2E75 - chains C and D of the 8 polymer chains in the assembly; structure by X-ray diffraction, 3.55 A resolution.

Chain C:
Name: Apocytochrome f
Organism: Mastigocladus laminosus
UniProt: P83793 (CYF_MASLA); residues 1-289 here = UniProt positions 1-289
Sequence (289 residues; each row starts with the number of its first residue):
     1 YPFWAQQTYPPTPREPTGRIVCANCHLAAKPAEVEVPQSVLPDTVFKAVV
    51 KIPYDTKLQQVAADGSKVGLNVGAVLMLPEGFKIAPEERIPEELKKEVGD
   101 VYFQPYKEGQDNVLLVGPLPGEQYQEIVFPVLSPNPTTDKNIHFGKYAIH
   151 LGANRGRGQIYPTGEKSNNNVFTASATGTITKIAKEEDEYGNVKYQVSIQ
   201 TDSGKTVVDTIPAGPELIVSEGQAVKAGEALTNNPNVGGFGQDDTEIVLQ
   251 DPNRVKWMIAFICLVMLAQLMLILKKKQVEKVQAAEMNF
Unresolved in the structure: 289
Bound ions: heme Fe: Tyr1, His26; Cd2+ site 1: His143 (shared with 1 residue of chain A); Cd2+ site 2: Lys146 (shared with 1 residue of chain B; 1 residue of chain G)
Residues lining bound ligands: heme (HEM): Tyr1, Pro2, Trp4, Ala5, Thr8, Tyr9, Cys22, Cys25, His26, Gln60, Leu70, Asn71, Val72, Gly73, Ala74, Val75, Pro118, Asn154, Gly156, Arg157, Gly158, Gln159, Ile160, Tyr161, Pro162

Chain D:
Name: Cytochrome b6-f complex iron-sulfur subunit
Organism: Mastigocladus laminosus
Notes: EC 1.10.99.1
UniProt: P83794 (UCRI_MASLA); residue numbers follow UniProt; this construct covers 1-179
Sequence (179 residues; each row starts with the number of its first residue):
     1 MAQFTESMDVPDMGRRQFMNLLAFGTVTGVALGALYPLVKYFIPPSGGAV
    51 GGGTTAKDKLGNNVKVSKFLESHNAGDRVLVQGLKGDPTYIVVESKEAIR
   101 DYGINAVCTHLGCVVPWNAAENKFKCPCHGSQYDETGKVIRGPAPLSLAL
   151 CHATVQDDNIVLTPWTETDFRTGEKPWWV
Unresolved in the structure: 1-8, 93-97
Cystine bridges: Cys113-Cys128
Bound ions: 2Fe-2S cluster Fe: Cys108, His110, Cys126, His129, Ser131
Residues lining bound ligands: 2Fe-2S cluster (FES): Cys108, Thr109, His110, Leu111, Gly112, Cys113, Cys126, Cys128, His129, Gly130, Ser131, Tyr133, Pro143, Ala144

Interface between chain C and chain D:
Contacting residue pairs (27; chain C residue first):
  Lys140(C) - Val50(D)
  Phe261(C) - Val30(D)
  Leu264(C) - Gly29(D)
  Leu264(C) - Val30(D)
  Val265(C) - Val30(D)  hydrophobic
  Ala268(C) - Thr26(D)
  Ala268(C) - Val27(D)
  Ala268(C) - Val30(D)  hydrophobic
  Met271(C) - Leu22(D)  hydrophobic
  Met271(C) - Ala23(D)  hydrophobic
  Met271(C) - Thr26(D)
  Leu272(C) - Ala23(D)
  Leu272(C) - Phe24(D)  hydrophobic
  Leu272(C) - Val27(D)  hydrophobic
  Leu274(C) - Met19(D)  hydrophobic
  Lys275(C) - Arg16(D)  hydrogen bond (side chain-backbone)
  Lys275(C) - Met19(D)
  Lys275(C) - Asn20(D)  hydrogen bond
  Gln278(C) - Arg15(D)  hydrogen bond (side chain-backbone)
  Gln278(C) - Arg16(D)
  Gln278(C) - Met19(D)
  Lys281(C) - Asp9(D)
  Lys281(C) - Pro11(D)
  Val282(C) - Val10(D)  hydrophobic
  Val282(C) - Pro11(D)
  Val282(C) - Arg16(D)
  Ala285(C) - Val10(D)  hydrophobic
Other interface residues (no listed pair), chain C (14 interface residues in all): Leu267
Other interface residues (no listed pair), chain D (17 interface residues in all): Gly33, Ala34

Summary:
14 residues of chain C and 17 residues of chain D are in contact; the contacts include 3 hydrogen bonds. Polar
pairs include Lys275(C)-Arg16(D), Lys275(C)-Asn20(D) and Gln278(C)-Arg15(D). Ligands of chain C: heme. Chain D
binds 2Fe-2S cluster.
Chain C is Apocytochrome f and chain D is Cytochrome b6-f complex iron-sulfur subunit, both from Mastigocladus
laminosus; the structure, Crystal Structure of the Cytochrome b6f Complex with 2-nonyl-4-hydroxyquinoline
N-oxide (NQNO) from M.laminosus, was determined by X-ray diffraction, deposited together with 2E74 and 2E76.
